Entry 4DHI (X-ray diffraction, 1.80 A resolution); this record covers chains B and D.

[Chain B]
Protein: Ubiquitin thioesterase otubain-like
From: Caenorhabditis elegans
Notes: EC 3.4.19.12
UniProtKB: Q9XVR6 (OTUBL_CAEEL); residue numbers follow UniProt; this construct covers 1-284
Amino-acid sequence (284 residues; each row starts with the number of its first residue):
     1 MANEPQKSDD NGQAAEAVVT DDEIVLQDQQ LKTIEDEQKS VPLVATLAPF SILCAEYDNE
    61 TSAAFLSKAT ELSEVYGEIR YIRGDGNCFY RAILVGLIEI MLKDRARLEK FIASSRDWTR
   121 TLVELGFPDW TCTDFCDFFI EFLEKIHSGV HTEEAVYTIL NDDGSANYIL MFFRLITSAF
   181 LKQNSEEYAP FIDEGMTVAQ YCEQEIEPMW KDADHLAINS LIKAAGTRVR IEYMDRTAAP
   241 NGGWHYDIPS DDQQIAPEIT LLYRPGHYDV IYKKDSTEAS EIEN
Unresolved in the structure: 1-37, 276-284
Swiss-Prot annotation at these positions:
  - active site: Asp85, Cys88 (Nucleophile), His245, His267
  - binding site (substrate): Ile176

[Chain D]
Protein: Ubiquitin-conjugating enzyme E2 N
From: Homo sapiens
Notes: EC 6.3.2.19
UniProtKB: P61088 (UBE2N_HUMAN); residue numbers follow UniProt; this construct covers 1-152
Amino-acid sequence (152 residues; each row starts with the number of its first residue):
     1 MAGLPRRIIK ETQRLLAEPV PGIKAEPDES NARYFHVVIA GPQDSPFEGG TFKLELFLPE
    61 EYPMAAPKVR FMTKIYHPNV DKLGRICLDI LKDKWSPALQ IRTVLLSIQA LLSAPNPDDP
   121 LANDVAEQWK TNEAQAIETA RAWTRLYAMN NI
Unresolved in the structure: 1-2
Swiss-Prot annotation at these positions:
  - active site: Cys87 (Glycyl thioester intermediate)
  - modified residue: Lys82 (N6-acetyllysine)
  - cross-link: Lys92 (Glycyl lysine isopeptide (Lys-Gly) (interchain with G-Cter in ISG15))
  - mutagenesis: Cys87 (C87A: Loss of polyubiquitination of PCNA. Impairs interaction with SHPRH), Lys92 (K92R: No ISGylation), Lys94 (K94R: No effect on ISGylation)
Reported in the primary citation:
  - catalytic residues: Cys87 (proposed by the authors, not directly observed)

[How chain B and chain D interact]
Residue-residue contacts - 29 pairs, chain B then chain D:
  Pro128(B) with Ala98(D)
  Trp130(B) with Arg7(D); Lys10(D); Glu11(D); Arg14(D); Gln100(D)
  Thr131(B) with Arg7(D); Ala98(D), hydrogen bond (side chain-backbone); Gln100(D)
  Cys132(B) with Ala98(D), hydrophobic
  Asp134(B) with Arg6(D), salt bridge
  Phe135(B) with Met64(D), hydrophobic; Pro97(D), hydrophobic
  Asn167(B) with Met64(D)
  Tyr168(B) with Pro63(D); Met64(D), hydrophobic
  Met171(B) with Ser96(D); Pro97(D)
  Gln204(B) with Lys94(D)
  Glu207(B) with Ser96(D)
  Pro208(B) with Asp93(D); Lys94(D); Trp95(D); Ser96(D)
  Met209(B) with Met64(D), hydrophobic; Trp95(D); Pro97(D), hydrophobic
  Trp210(B) with Met64(D)
  Lys211(B) with Asp93(D), salt bridge
Interface residues without a listed pair, chain B (16 interface residues in all): Glu203
The authors on this interface:
  - interface residues, chain B: Phe135(B), Tyr168(B)
  - hot spots on chain B (mutagenesis) - F135A/Y168A: decreased binding to Ubiquitin-conjugating enzyme E2 N (chain D)

[Summary]
Chain B and chain D form an interface of 16 and 14 residues respectively, with 1 hydrogen bond and 2 salt
bridges. Polar contacts include Asp134(B)-Arg6(D), Lys211(B)-Asp93(D) and Thr131(B)-Ala98(D). From the paper:
the catalytic residue Cys87(D); F135A/Y168A of chain B reduce binding to Ubiquitin-conjugating enzyme E2 N
(chain D).
Here chain B is Ubiquitin thioesterase otubain-like (Caenorhabditis elegans) and chain D is
Ubiquitin-conjugating enzyme E2 N (Homo sapiens). Entry 4DHI (Structure of C. elegans OTUB1 bound to human
UBC13) was determined by X-ray diffraction.
